PDB entry 4C7Y | X-ray diffraction, 1.57 A resolution | chain A

Chain A:
Name: Aldehyde oxidoreductase
Source organism: Desulfovibrio gigas
Notes: EC 1.2.99.7
UniProtKB: Q46509 (MOP_DESGI); numbering as in UniProt (aligned over 1-907)
Sequence (907 residues; numbered 1 to 907; the number before each row is that of its first residue):
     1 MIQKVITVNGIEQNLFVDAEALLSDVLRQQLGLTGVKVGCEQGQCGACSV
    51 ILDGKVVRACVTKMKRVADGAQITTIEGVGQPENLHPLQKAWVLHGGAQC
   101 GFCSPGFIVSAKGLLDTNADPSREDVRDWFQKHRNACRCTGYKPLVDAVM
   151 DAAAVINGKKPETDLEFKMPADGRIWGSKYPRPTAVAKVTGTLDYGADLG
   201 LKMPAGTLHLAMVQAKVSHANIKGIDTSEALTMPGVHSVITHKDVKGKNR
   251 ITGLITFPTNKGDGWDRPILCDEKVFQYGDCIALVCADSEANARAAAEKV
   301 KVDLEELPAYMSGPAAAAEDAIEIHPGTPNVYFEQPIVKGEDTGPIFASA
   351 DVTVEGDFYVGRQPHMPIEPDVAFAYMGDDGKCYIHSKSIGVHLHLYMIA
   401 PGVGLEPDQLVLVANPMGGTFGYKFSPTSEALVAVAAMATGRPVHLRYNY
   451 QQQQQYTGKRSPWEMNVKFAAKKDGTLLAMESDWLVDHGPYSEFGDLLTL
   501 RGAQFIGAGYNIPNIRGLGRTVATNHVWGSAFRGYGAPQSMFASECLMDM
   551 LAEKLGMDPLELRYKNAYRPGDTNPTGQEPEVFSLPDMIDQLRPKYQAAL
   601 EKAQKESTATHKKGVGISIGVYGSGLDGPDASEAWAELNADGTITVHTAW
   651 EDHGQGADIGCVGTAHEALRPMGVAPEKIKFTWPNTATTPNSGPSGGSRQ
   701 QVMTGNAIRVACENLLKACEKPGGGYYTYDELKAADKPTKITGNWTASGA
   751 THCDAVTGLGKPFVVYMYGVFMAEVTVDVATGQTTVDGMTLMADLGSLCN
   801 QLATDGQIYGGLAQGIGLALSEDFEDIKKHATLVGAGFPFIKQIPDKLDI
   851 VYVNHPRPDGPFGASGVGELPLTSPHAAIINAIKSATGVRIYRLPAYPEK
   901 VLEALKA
Modified positions: Cys271 (s-hydroxycysteine; CSO)
Curated features (UniProtKB/Swiss-Prot):
  - binding site ([2Fe-2S] cluster): Cys40, Cys45, Cys48, Cys60, Cys100, Cys103, Cys137, Cys139
  - binding site (Mo-molybdopterin cytosine dinucleotide): His653, Glu869
Metal / ion sites: 2Fe-2S cluster Fe site 1: Cys40, Cys45, Cys48, Cys60; 2Fe-2S cluster Fe site 2: Cys100, Cys103, Cys137, Cys139; Mg2+: Asp263, Glu899, Glu903
Small-molecule neighbours:
  - bicarbonate ion (BCT): Arg460, Ser461, Leu498, Ser530, Ala531, Phe532, Tyr535, Gly536, Gln539
  - 2Fe-2S cluster (FES), molecule 1: Lys37, Val38, Gly39, Cys40, Glu41, Gly43, Gln44, Cys45, Gly46, Ala47, Cys48, Arg58, Cys60
  - 2Fe-2S cluster (FES), molecule 2: Gly97, Gln99, Cys100, Gly101, Phe102, Cys103, Cys137, Arg138, Cys139, Thr140, Ile368
  - molybdenum cofactor (PCD; (molybdopterin-cytosine dinucleotide-S,S)-dioxo-aqua-molybdenum(V)): Gln99, Cys100, Cys139, Ile390, Gly419, Thr420, Phe421, Gly422, Phe425, Ala531, Phe532, Arg533, Gly534, Trp650, His653, Gly654, Gln655, Gly656, Ala657, Gly660, Ser695, Gly696, Gly697, Ser698, Arg699, Gln700, Gln701, Leu795, Ser797, Leu798, Cys799, Asn800, Ala803, Thr804, Gln807, Ala864, Ser865, Gly866, Val867, Gly868, Glu869
  - hydrogen peroxide (PEO): Phe425, Ala531, Gly696, Gly697, Glu869

Overview:
Bound to chain A: 2Fe-2S cluster, bicarbonate ion, molybdenum cofactor and hydrogen peroxide. Cys40, Cys45,
Cys48 and Cys60 form the 2Fe-2S cluster Fe site 1. From UniProt: 8 [2Fe-2S] cluster-binding residues and
Mo-molybdopterin cytosine dinucleotide-binding residues His653 and Glu869.
Chain A is Aldehyde oxidoreductase (Desulfovibrio gigas); the structure, Aldehyde Oxidoreductase from
Desulfovibrio gigas (MOP), soaked with sodium dithionite and sodium sulfide, was determined by X-ray
diffraction (same publication as 4C7Z and 4C80).
